PDB entry 6MPF | X-ray diffraction, 3.33 A resolution | chains A and Q of the 23 polymer chains in the assembly

Chain A:
Molecule: 16S rRNA
Source organism: Thermus thermophilus HB8 (strain HB8 / ATCC 27634 / DSM 579)
Sequence (1508 nucleotides; each row starts with the number of its first residue; note: 4 numbers in that range are skipped by the numbering (no residue carries them; nothing is unmodelled there)):
     5 UGGAGAGUUU GAUCCUGGCU CAGGGUGAAC GCUGGCGGCG UGCCUAAGAC AUGCAAGUCG
    65 UGCGGGCCGC GGGGUUUUAC UCCGUGGUCA GCGGCGGACG GGUGAGUAAC GCGUGGGUGA
   125 CCUACCCGGA AGAGGGGGAC AACCCGGGGA AACUCGGGCU AAUCCCCCAU GUGGACCCGC
   185 CCCUUGGGGU GUGUCCAAAG GGCUUUGCCC GCUUCCGGAU GGGCCCGCGU CCCAUCAGCU
   245 AGUUGGUGGG GUAAUGGCCC ACCAAGGCGA CGACGGGUAG CCGGUCUGAG AGGAUGGCCG
   305 GCCACAGGGG CACUGAGACA CGGGCCCCAC UCCUACGGGA GGCAGCAGUU AGGAAUCUUC
   365 CGCAAUGGGC GCAAGCCUGA CGGAGCGACG CCGCUUGGAG GAAGAAGCCC UUCGGGGUGU
   425 AAACUCCUGA ACCCGGGACG AAACCCCCGA CGAGGGGACU GACGGUACCG GGGUAAUAGC
   485 GCCGGCCAAC UCCGUGCCAG CAGCCGCGGU AAUACGGAGG GCGCGAGCGU UACCCGGAUU
   545 CACUGGGCGU AAAGGGCGUG UAGGCGGCCU GGGGCGUCCC AUGUGAAAGA CCACGGCUCA
   605 ACCGUGGGGG AGCGUGGGAU ACGCUCAGGC UAGACGGUGG GAGAGGGUGG UGGAAUUCCC
   665 GGAGUAGCGG UGAAAUGCGC AGAUACCGGG AGGAACGCCG AUGGCGAAGG CAGCCACCUG
   725 GUCCACCCGU GACGCUGAGG CGCGAAAGCG UGGGGAGCAA ACCGGAUUAG AUACCCGGGU
   785 AGUCCACGCC CUAAACGAUG CGCGCUAGGU CUCUGGGUCU CCUGGGGGCC GAAGCUAACG
   845 CGUUAAGCGC GCCGCCUGGG GAGUACGGCC GCAAGGCUGA AACUCAAAGG AAUUGACGGG
   905 GGCCCGCACA AGCGGUGGAG CAUGUGGUUU AAUUCGAAGC AACGCGAAGA ACCUUACCAG
   965 GCCUUGACAU GCUAGGGAAC CCGGGUGAAA GCCUGGGGUG CCCCGCGAGG GGAGCCCUAG
  1025 CACAGGUGCU GCAUGGCCGU CGUCAGCUCG UGCCGUGAGG UGUUGGGUUA AGUCCCGCAA
  1085 CGAGCGCAAC CCCCGCCGUU AGUUGCCAGC GGUUCGGCCG GGCACUCUAA CGGGACUGCC
  1145 CGCGAAAGCG GGAGGAAGGA GGGGACGACG UCUGGUCAGC AUGGCCCUUA CGGCCUGGGC
  1205 GACACACGUG CUACAAUGCC CACUACAAAG CGAUGCCACC CGGCAACGGG GAGCUAAUCG
  1265 CAAAAAGGUG GGCCCAGUUC GGAUUGGGGU CUGCAACCCG ACCCCAUGAA GCCGGAAUCG
  1325 CUAGUAAUCG CGGAUCAGCC AUGCCGCGGU GAAUACGUUC CCGGGCCUUG UACACACCGC
  1385 CCGUCACGCC AUGGGAGCGG GCUCUACCCG AAGUCGCCGG GAGCCUACGG GCAGGCGCCG
  1445 AGGGUAGGGC CCGUGACUGG GGCGAAGUCG UAACAAGGUA GCUGUACCGG AAGGUGCGGC
  1505 UGGAUCA
  1516 C
Ion coordination: Mg2+ site 1 near G21 (its only coordinating residue here); Mg2+ site 2 near A53 (its only coordinating residue here); Mg2+ site 3: U62, G98; Mg2+ site 4: G69, G70; Mg2+ site 5: A109, G110, G284; Mg2+ site 6: G117, U118, G231; Mg2+ site 7 near C169 (its only coordinating residue here); Mg2+ site 8 near A201 (its only coordinating residue here); Mg2+ site 9: G294, G541; Mg2+ site 10 near A310 (its only coordinating residue here); Mg2+ site 11 near G319 (its only coordinating residue here); Mg2+ site 12 near C323 (its only coordinating residue here); 48 more Mg2+ sites not listed
Residues lining bound ligands: paromomycin (PAR): G1387, U1388, C1389, A1390, C1391, G1466, C1467, G1468, A1469, A1470, G1471, U1472, C1473

Chain Q:
Molecule: 30S ribosomal protein S17
Source organism: Thermus thermophilus (strain HB8 / ATCC 27634 / DSM 579)
UniProt: P0DOY7 (RS17_THET8); numbering as in UniProt (aligned over 2-105)
Amino-acid sequence (104 residues; each row starts with the number of its first residue):
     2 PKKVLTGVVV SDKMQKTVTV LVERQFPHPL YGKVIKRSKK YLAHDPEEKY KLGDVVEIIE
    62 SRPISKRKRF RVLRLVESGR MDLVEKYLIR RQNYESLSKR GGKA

Interface between chain A and chain Q:
Contacting residue pairs - 96 pairs, chain A then chain Q:
  G120(A) with Pro2(Q), hydrogen bond to the sugar; Glu61(Q), hydrogen bond to the base
  G121(A) with Pro2(Q), sugar contact; Lys3(Q), hydrogen bond to the sugar; Glu61(Q), sugar contact
  U122(A) with Lys3(Q), salt bridge to the phosphate
  A124(A) with Arg63(Q), salt bridge to the phosphate; Pro64(Q), base contact
  U189(A) with Ser62(Q), base contact; Arg63(Q), hydrogen bond to the base; Arg72(Q), hydrogen bond to the base
  G190(A) with Arg63(Q), hydrogen bond to the base
  C229(A) with Pro64(Q), sugar contact; Arg70(Q), hydrogen bond to the phosphate
  C230(A) with Glu61(Q), sugar contact; Arg70(Q), salt bridge to the phosphate
  G231(A) with Lys4(Q), sugar contact; Lys40(Q), salt bridge to the phosphate; Tyr42(Q), phosphate contact
  C232(A) with Arg25(Q), phosphate contact; Lys40(Q), salt bridge to the phosphate; Tyr42(Q), phosphate contact
  G233(A) with Arg25(Q), salt bridge to the phosphate
  A241(A) with Leu98(Q), hydrogen bond to the sugar; Ser99(Q), sugar contact
  G242(A) with Ser99(Q), phosphate contact; Lys100(Q), phosphate contact
  U248(A) with Met15(Q), sugar contact; Lys67(Q), salt bridge to the phosphate; Arg68(Q), phosphate contact
  G249(A) with Met15(Q), sugar contact; Gln16(Q), hydrogen bond to the sugar; Thr18(Q), hydrogen bond to the phosphate; Ser66(Q), hydrogen bond to the phosphate; Lys67(Q), phosphate contact; Arg68(Q), phosphate contact; Lys69(Q), hydrogen bond to the phosphate
  G250(A) with Gln16(Q), sugar contact; Lys17(Q), hydrogen bond to the phosphate; Ile65(Q), phosphate contact; Ser66(Q), phosphate contact; Lys69(Q), salt bridge to the phosphate
  U251(A) with Lys17(Q), salt bridge to the phosphate
  U259(A) with Arg63(Q), sugar contact; Pro64(Q), hydrogen bond to the sugar
  G260(A) with Arg63(Q), salt bridge to the phosphate; Pro64(Q), sugar contact; Ile65(Q), phosphate contact; Ser66(Q), sugar contact; Lys67(Q), hydrogen bond to the sugar; Arg70(Q), sugar contact
  G261(A) with Ile65(Q), phosphate contact
  C262(A) with Lys67(Q), phosphate contact
  A268(A) with Gln16(Q), hydrogen bond to the sugar
  G270(A) with Lys14(Q), phosphate contact; Met15(Q), hydrogen bond to the sugar
  G271(A) with Ser12(Q), hydrogen bond to the phosphate; Met15(Q), phosphate contact; Thr20(Q), hydrogen bond to the phosphate; Leu43(Q), phosphate contact; Arg68(Q), hydrogen bond to the sugar
  C272(A) with Lys41(Q), salt bridge to the phosphate; Leu43(Q), phosphate contact; Arg68(Q), salt bridge to the phosphate
  G273(A) with Lys41(Q), salt bridge to the phosphate; Arg92(Q), hydrogen bond to the base; Tyr95(Q), base contact
  A274(A) with Arg91(Q), salt bridge to the phosphate; Tyr95(Q), hydrogen bond to the phosphate; Leu98(Q), base contact
  C275(A) with Arg38(Q), base contact; Ser39(Q), hydrogen bond to the base; Arg91(Q), base contact
  C547(A) with Leu31(Q), base contact; Tyr32(Q), sugar contact
  U565(A) with Asn94(Q), hydrogen bond to the sugar
  A566(A) with Asn94(Q), hydrogen bond to the sugar
  G567(A) with Lys87(Q), phosphate contact
  G568(A) with Lys34(Q), hydrogen bond to the phosphate; Lys37(Q), salt bridge to the phosphate
  C569(A) with Lys34(Q), salt bridge to the phosphate
  C579(A) with Gln26(Q), base contact
  G580(A) with Gln26(Q), sugar contact; Val35(Q), sugar contact
  U581(A) with Pro28(Q), phosphate contact
  G618(A) with Pro2(Q), phosphate contact
  U619(A) with Pro2(Q), phosphate contact
  G627(A) with Gln26(Q), base contact
  A742(A) with Asn94(Q), base contact
  G743(A) with Asn94(Q), hydrogen bond to the base; Ser97(Q), hydrogen bond to the base; Leu98(Q), sugar contact
  C745(A) with Gly102(Q), phosphate contact; Gly103(Q), hydrogen bond to the phosphate
  C856(A) with Lys34(Q), salt bridge to the phosphate
  C873(A) with Lys100(Q), salt bridge to the phosphate
Other interface residues (no listed pair), chain A (53 interface residues in all): U247, C267, G296, C628, C630, G744, G872, C874
Other interface residues (no listed pair), chain Q (51 interface residues in all): His45, Phe71, Arg81, Ile90, Arg101

Overview:
Chain A and chain Q form an interface of 53 and 51 residues respectively; the contacts include 29 hydrogen
bonds and 18 salt bridges. Among the polar pairs are G120(A)-Glu61(Q), U189(A)-Arg63(Q) and U189(A)-Arg72(Q).
Chain A binds paromomycin. U62(A) and G98(A) form the Mg2+ site 3.
Here chain A is 16S rRNA (Thermus thermophilus HB8 (strain HB8 / ATCC 27634 / DSM 579)) and chain Q is 30S
ribosomal protein S17 (Thermus thermophilus (strain HB8 / ATCC 27634 / DSM 579)). Entry 6MPF (Structure of the
Thermus thermophilus 30S ribosomal subunit complexed with a 2-thiocytidine (s2C32) and inosine (I34) ...) was
determined by X-ray diffraction (same publication as 6DTI, 6MKN and 6MPI).
